1GLU - chains A and B of the 4 polymer chains in the assembly; structure by X-ray diffraction, 2.90 A resolution.

[Chain A (and B)]
Molecule: Protein (glucocorticoid receptor)
Organism: Rattus norvegicus
Notes: chain B of this document is another copy of the same molecule, construct and numbering; everything in this record applies to it too
UniProt: P06536 (GCR_RAT); residue numbers follow UniProt; this construct covers 436-514
Chain sequence (81 residues; numbered 434 to 514; the number before each row is that of its first residue):
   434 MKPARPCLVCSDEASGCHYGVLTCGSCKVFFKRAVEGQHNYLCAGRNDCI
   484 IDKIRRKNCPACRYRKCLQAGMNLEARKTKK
Differences from the reference sequence: conflict Ala437 (Pro in P06536), Arg438 (Lys in P06536), Pro439 (Leu in P06536)
Metal / ion sites: Zn2+ site 1: Cys440, Cys443, Cys457, Cys460; Zn2+ site 2: Cys476, Cys482, Cys492, Cys495

[How chain A and chain B interact]
Residue-residue contacts (19):
  Leu475(A) with Ile487(B), hydrophobic; Arg488(B); Asn491(B), hydrogen bond (backbone-side chain)
  Cys476(A) with Arg488(B)
  Ala477(A) with Cys482(B), hydrophobic; Ile483(B), hydrogen bond (backbone-backbone); Asn491(B)
  Arg479(A) with Arg479(B); Asp481(B), salt bridge
  Asp481(A) with Arg479(B), salt bridge
  Cys482(A) with Ala477(B)
  Ile483(A) with Ala477(B), hydrogen bond (backbone-backbone)
  Ile487(A) with Leu475(B), hydrophobic
  Arg488(A) with Leu475(B); Cys476(B), hydrogen bond (side chain-backbone); Ala477(B)
  Asn491(A) with Leu475(B); Asn491(B), hydrogen bond (backbone-side chain); Pro493(B)
Other interface residues (no listed pair), chain A (12 interface residues in all): Asn473, Cys492
Other interface residues (no listed pair), chain B (13 interface residues in all): Gly478, Cys492

[Summary]
Chain A and chain B form an interface of 12 and 13 residues respectively; the contacts include 5 hydrogen
bonds and 2 salt bridges. Polar contacts include Arg479(A)-Asp481(B), Leu475(A)-Asn491(B) and
Arg488(A)-Cys476(B). The Zn2+ site 1 is built by Cys440(A), Cys443(A), Cys457(A) and Cys460(A).
Both chains are Protein (glucocorticoid receptor) (Rattus norvegicus). Entry 1GLU (Crystallographic analysis
of the interaction of the glucocorticoid receptor with DNA) was determined by X-ray diffraction together with
1R4R and 1R4O from the same study.
